7KGW - chain A; structure by X-ray diffraction, 1.99 A resolution.

== Chain A ==
Protein: 2-aminobenzoylacetyl-CoA thioesterase
From: Pseudomonas aeruginosa (strain ATCC 15692 / DSM 22644 / CIP 104116 / JCM 14847 / LMG 12228 / 1C / PRS 101 / PAO1)
Notes: EC 3.1.2.32
Reference sequence: P20581 (PQSE_PSEAE); numbering as in UniProt (aligned over 1-301)
Sequence (304 residues; row label = number of the first residue in the row; numbers below 1 keep their minus sign (Gly-2 is residue -2)):
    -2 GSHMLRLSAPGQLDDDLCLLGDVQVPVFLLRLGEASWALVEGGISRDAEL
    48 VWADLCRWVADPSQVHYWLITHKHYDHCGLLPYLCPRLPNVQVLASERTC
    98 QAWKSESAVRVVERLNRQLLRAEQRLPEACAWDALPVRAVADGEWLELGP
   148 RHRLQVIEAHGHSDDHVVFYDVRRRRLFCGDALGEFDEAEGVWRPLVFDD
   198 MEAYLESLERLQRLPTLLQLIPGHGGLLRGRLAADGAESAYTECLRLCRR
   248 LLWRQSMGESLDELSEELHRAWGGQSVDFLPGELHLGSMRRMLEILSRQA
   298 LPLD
Not modelled in the structure: -2, 298-301
Differences from the reference sequence: expression tag (-2 to 0)
Bound ions: Fe ion site 1: His69, His71, His159, Asp178; Fe ion site 2: Asp73, His74, Asp178, His221 (together with WDY)
Residues lining bound ligands: WDY (N-[3-(1H-pyrazol-3-yl)phenyl]-1H-indazole-7-carboxamide): His71, Tyr72, Asp73, His74, Asp178, Glu182, Leu193, Phe195, His221, Ser273, Phe276, Leu277, His282, Ser285, Met286, Arg288
From the paper describing this entry:
  - Fe ion coordination: Asp178
  - binding site for WDY: Glu182, Leu193, Phe195, Phe276, Leu277, His282, Ser285, Met286
  - mutagenesis - E182A: increased catalytic activity on bis(p-nitrophenyl) phosphate
  - mutagenesis - S160A, E182A, S285A: unchanged catalytic activity on MU-butyrate
  - mutagenesis - S160A (61.6 degC vs 67.2 degC): decreased stability
  - mutagenesis - E182A, S285A: decreased binding to WDY
  - catalytic residues: Asp73
  - mutagenesis - D73A: abolished catalytic activity on MU-butyrate
  - mutagenesis - E182W (less than 10%), E182W/S285W (less than 10%): decreased catalytic activity
  - mutagenesis - S285W: increased catalytic activity
  - mutagenesis - E182W: increased stability
  - mutagenesis - D73A, S285W: unchanged stability
  - mutagenesis - E182W (Kapp = 5.1 uM), S285W (Kd 2.2 uM): decreased binding to BB562
  - mutagenesis - E182W/S285W: abolished binding to BB562
  - mutagenesis - D73A (Kapp = 0.9 uM): unchanged binding to BB562
  - mutagenesis - D73A, S285W: unchanged signaling in response to RhlR
  - mutagenesis - E182W, E182W/S285W: decreased signaling in response to RhlR
  - mutagenesis - D73A, S285W: unchanged binding to RhlR-mBTL
  - mutagenesis - E182W, E182W/S285W: decreased binding to RhlR-mBTL
  - mutagenesis - S160A, E182A, S285A: unchanged binding to C1
  - mutagenesis - S160A: unchanged binding to WDY
  - mutagenesis - S285W: unchanged signaling in response to C4-HSL
  - mutagenesis - E182W, E182W/S285W: decreased signaling in response to C4-HSL

== Overview ==
Bound to chain A: compound WDY. The Fe ion site 1 is built by His69, His71, His159 and Asp178. The Fe ion site
2 is built by Asp73, His74, Asp178 and His221. The paper reports the catalytic residue Asp73; E182A and S285A
reduce binding to WDY; 7 substitutions were tested in all.
Chain A is 2-aminobenzoylacetyl-CoA thioesterase (Pseudomonas aeruginosa (strain ATCC 15692 / DSM 22644 / CIP
104116 / JCM 14847 / LMG 12228 / 1C / PRS 101 / PAO1)); the structure, Structure of PQS Response Protein PqsE
in Complex N-(3-(1H-pyrazol-5-yl)phenyl)-1H-indazole-7-carboxamide, was determined by X-ray diffraction,
deposited together with 7KGX.
